Entry 7NJW (electron microscopy, 3.67 A resolution); this record covers chains T and a of the 12 polymer chains in the assembly.

[Chain T]
Protein: ATP synthase subunit c
From: Mycolicibacterium smegmatis (strain ATCC 700084 / mc(2)155)
UniProtKB: A0R205 (A0R205_MYCS2); residue numbers follow UniProt; this construct covers 1-86
Amino-acid sequence (86 residues; row label = number of the first residue in the row):
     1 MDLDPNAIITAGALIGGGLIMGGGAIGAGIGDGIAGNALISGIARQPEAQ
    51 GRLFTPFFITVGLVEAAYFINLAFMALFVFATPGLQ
Disordered / not traced: 1-2
Reported in the primary citation:
  - catalytic residues: Glu65 (proposed by the authors, not directly observed)

[Chain a]
Protein: ATP synthase subunit a
From: Mycolicibacterium smegmatis (strain ATCC 700084 / mc(2)155)
UniProtKB: A0R206 (A0R206_MYCS2); numbering as in UniProt (aligned over 1-252)
Amino-acid sequence (252 residues; numbered 1 to 252; the number before each row is that of its first residue):
     1 MLAAEEGGAAIHVGHHTLVFELFGMTFNGDTILATAVTAVIVIALAFYLR
    51 AKVTSTGVPSGVQLFWEALTIQMRQQIEGSIGMKIAPFVLPLSVTIFVFI
   101 LISNWLAVLPLQYGGADGAAAELYKAPASDINFVLALALFVFVCYHAAGI
   151 WRRGIVGHPIKVVKGHVAFLAPINIVEELAKPISLALRLFGNIFAGGILV
   201 ALIAMFPWYIQWFPNAVWKTFDLFVGLIQAFIFSLLTILYFSQSMELDHE
   251 DH
Disordered / not traced: 1-9, 248-252
Reported in the primary citation:
  - catalytic residues: His12, His15, His16, Asp30, Asn104, Gln112, Asp117, Glu122, Lys125, His146, Arg153, Lys161, His166, Asn174, Glu177, Glu178, Lys181, Ser184, Lys219, Asp222, Gln229, Tyr240 (proposed by the authors, not directly observed)

[Chain T / chain a interface]
Pairs across the interface - 8 pairs, chain T then chain a:
  Gly62(T) - Phe221(a)
  Leu63(T) - Ile228(a)  hydrophobic
  Ala66(T) - Phe221(a)  hydrophobic
  Ala73(T) - Leu199(a)  hydrophobic
  Ala73(T) - Leu202(a)
  Phe74(T) - Ile198(a)  hydrophobic
  Leu77(T) - Leu202(a)  hydrophobic
  Ala81(T) - Met205(a)  hydrophobic
Interface residues without a listed pair, chain T (8 interface residues in all): Ile70
Interface residues without a listed pair, chain a (7 interface residues in all): Trp218

[Overview]
8 residues of chain T and 7 residues of chain a are in contact. From the paper: catalytic residues Glu65(T)
and His12(a) among others.
Chain T is ATP synthase subunit c and chain a is ATP synthase subunit a, both from Mycolicibacterium smegmatis
(strain ATCC 700084 / mc(2)155); the structure, Mycobacterium smegmatis ATP synthase Fo combined class 3, was
determined by electron microscopy (same publication as 7NJK, 7NJL, 7NJM, 7NJN, 7NJO, 7NJP and 20 further
entries).
